Entry 6MDP (electron microscopy, 3.80 A resolution); this record covers chains B and H of the 7 polymer chains in the assembly.

Chain B:
Name: Vesicle-fusing ATPase
Organism: Cricetulus griseus
Notes: EC 3.6.4.6
UniProtKB: P18708 (NSF_CRIGR); numbering as in UniProt (aligned over 1-723)
Sequence (768 residues; row label = number of the first residue in the row; numbers below 1 keep their minus sign (Met-23 is residue -23)):
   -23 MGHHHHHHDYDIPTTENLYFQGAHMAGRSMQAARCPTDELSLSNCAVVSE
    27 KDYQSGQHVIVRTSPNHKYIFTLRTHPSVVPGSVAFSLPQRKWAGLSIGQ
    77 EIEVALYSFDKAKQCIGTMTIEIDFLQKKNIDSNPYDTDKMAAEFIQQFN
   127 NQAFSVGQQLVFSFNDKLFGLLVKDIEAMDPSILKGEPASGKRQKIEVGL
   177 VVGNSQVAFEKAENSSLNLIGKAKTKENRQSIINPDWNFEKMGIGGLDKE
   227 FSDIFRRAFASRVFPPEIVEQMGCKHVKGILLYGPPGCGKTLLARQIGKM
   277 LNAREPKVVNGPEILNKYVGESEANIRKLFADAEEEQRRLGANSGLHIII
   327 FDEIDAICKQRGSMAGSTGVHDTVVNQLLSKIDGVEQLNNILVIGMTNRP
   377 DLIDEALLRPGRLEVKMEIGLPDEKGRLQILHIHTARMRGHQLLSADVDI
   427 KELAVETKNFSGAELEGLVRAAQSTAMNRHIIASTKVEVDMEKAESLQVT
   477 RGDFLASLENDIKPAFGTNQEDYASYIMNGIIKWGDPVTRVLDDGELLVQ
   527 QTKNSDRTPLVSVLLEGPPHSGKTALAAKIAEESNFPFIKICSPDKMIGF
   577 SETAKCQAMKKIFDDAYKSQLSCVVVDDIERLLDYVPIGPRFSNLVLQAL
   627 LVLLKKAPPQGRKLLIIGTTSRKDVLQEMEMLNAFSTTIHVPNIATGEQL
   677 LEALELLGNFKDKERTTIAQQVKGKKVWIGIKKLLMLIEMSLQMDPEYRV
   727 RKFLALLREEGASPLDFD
Unresolved in the structure: -23 to 206, 459-474, 739-744
Differences from the reference sequence: initiating methionine (-23); expression tag (-22 to 0, 724-744); conflict Ile458 (Lys in P18708)
Residues lining bound ligands:
  - ATP (adenosine-5'-triphosphate), molecule 1: Gly221, Pro261, Pro262, Gly263, Cys264, Gly265, Lys266, Thr267, Leu268, Glu329, Asn374, Ile406, Gly438, Ala439, Glu442
  - ATP, molecule 2: Lys251, Leu355, Asp359, Ala382, Arg385, Arg388
  - ATP, molecule 3: Tyr502, Met504, Asn505, Gly506, Ile507, Ile508, Trp510, Val514, Pro545, His546, Ser547, Gly548, Lys549, Thr550, Ala551, Leu552, Asp604, Ile707, Lys708
Curated features (UniProtKB/Swiss-Prot):
  - binding site (ATP): Asn505 to Trp510, Pro545 to Leu552
  - binding site (Mg(2+)): Thr550
  - modified residue: Lys105 (N6-acetyllysine), Ser207 (Phosphoserine), Tyr259 (Phosphotyrosine), Ser569 (Phosphoserine)
Reported in the primary citation:
  - mutagenesis - Y294A, Y294L: decreased catalytic activity on SNARE complex
  - mutagenesis - Y294A (31 +/- 5 ATP min-1), Y294L (26 +/- 2 ATP min-1): unchanged catalytic activity on ATP

Chain H:
Name: Synaptosomal-associated protein 25
Organism: Rattus norvegicus
UniProtKB: P60881 (SNP25_RAT), isoform P60881-2; residue numbers follow UniProt; this construct covers 1-204
Sequence (207 residues; each row starts with the number of its first residue; numbers below 1 keep their minus sign (Met-2 is residue -2)):
    -2 MASMAEDADMRNELEEMQRRADQLADESLESTRRMLQLVEESKDAGIRTL
    48 VMLDEQGEQLDRVEEGMNHINQDMKEAEKNLKDLGKCCGLFICPCNKLKS
    98 SDAYKKAWGNNQDGVVASQPARVVDEREQMAISGGFIRRVTNDARENEMD
   148 ENLEQVSGIIGNLRHMALDMGNEIDTQNRQIDRIMEKADSNKTRIDEANQ
   198 RATKMLG
Unresolved in the structure: -2 to 0, 18-204
Differences from the reference sequence: initiating methionine (-2); expression tag (-1 to 0)
Curated features (UniProtKB/Swiss-Prot):
  - region: Gly111 to Val120 (Interaction with ZDHHC13 and ZDHHC17)
  - site ((Microbial infection) Cleavage): Arg180, Ile181, Gln197, Arg198
  - modified residue: Thr138 (Phosphothreonine), Ser154 (Phosphoserine), Ser187 (Phosphoserine)
  - lipidation (S-palmitoyl cysteine): Cys85, Cys90, Cys92
  - mutagenesis: Val113 (V113A: Inhibits interaction with ZDHHC13 and ZDHHC17), Gln116 (Q116A: Inhibits interaction with ZDHHC13 and ZDHHC17), Pro117 (P117A: Inhibits interaction with ZDHHC13 and ZDHHC17)

How chain B and chain H interact:
Residue-residue contacts (7; chain B residue first):
  Lys293(B) - Asp6(H)
  Lys293(B) - Met7(H)
  Tyr294(B) - Met7(H)
  Val295(B) - Arg8(H)
  Ala341(B) - Glu3(H)
  Val346(B) - Asp4(H)
  Val346(B) - Asp6(H)
Interface residues without a listed pair, chain B (7 interface residues in all): Asn292, Gly345
The authors on this interface:
  - interface residues, chain B: Tyr294(B)

In short:
7 residues of chain B and 5 residues of chain H are in contact. Chain B binds 3 copies of ATP. The paper
reports that Y294A and Y294L of chain B reduce catalytic activity on SNARE complex; the interface residue
Tyr294(B).
Chain B is Vesicle-fusing ATPase (Cricetulus griseus) and chain H is Synaptosomal-associated protein 25
(Rattus norvegicus); the structure, The D1 and D2 domain rings of NSF engaging the SNAP-25 N-terminus within
the 20S supercomplex ..., was determined by electron microscopy, deposited together with 6MDM, 6MDN and 6MDO.
